Entry 8DLS (electron microscopy, 2.66 A resolution); this record covers chains H and L of the 3 polymer chains in the assembly.

== Chain H ==
Molecule: Fab 4A8 heavy chain
Organism: Homo sapiens
Notes: antibody fragment or engineered binder
Amino-acid sequence (258 residues; each row starts with the number of its first residue):
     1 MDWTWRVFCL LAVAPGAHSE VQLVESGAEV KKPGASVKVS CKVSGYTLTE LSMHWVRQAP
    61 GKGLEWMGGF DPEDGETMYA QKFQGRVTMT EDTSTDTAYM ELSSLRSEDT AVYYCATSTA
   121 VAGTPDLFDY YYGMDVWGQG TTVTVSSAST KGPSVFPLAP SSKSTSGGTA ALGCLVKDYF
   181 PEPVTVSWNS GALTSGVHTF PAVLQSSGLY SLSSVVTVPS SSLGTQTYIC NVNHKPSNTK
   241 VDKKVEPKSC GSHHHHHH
Disordered / not traced: 1-19, 148-258
Disulfides: Cys41-Cys115

== Chain L ==
Molecule: Fab 4A8 light chain
Organism: Homo sapiens
Notes: antibody fragment or engineered binder
Amino-acid sequence (238 residues; numbered 1 to 238; the number before each row is that of its first residue):
     1 MVLQTQVFIS LLLWISGAYG EIVMTQSPLS SPVTLGQPAS ISCRSSQSLV HSDGNTYLSW
    61 LQQRPGQPPR LLIYKISNRF SGVPDRFSGS GAGTDFTLKI SRVEAEDVGV YYCTQATQFP
   121 YTFGQGTKVD IKGQPKANPT VTLFPPSSEE LQANKATLVC LISDFYPGAV TVAWKADGSP
   181 VKAGVETTKP SKQSNNKYAA SSYLSLTPEQ WKSHRSYSCQ VTHEGSTVEK TVAPTECS
Disordered / not traced: 1-20, 133-238
Disulfides: Cys43-Cys113

== Chain H / chain L interface ==
Pairs across the interface (31):
  Glu20(H) with Ser81(L)
  His54(H) with Tyr121(L)
  Gln58(H) with Gln63(L)
  Leu64(H) with Pro69(L), hydrophobic; Phe123(L), hydrophobic
  Trp66(H) with Phe119(L), hydrophobic; Pro120(L), hydrophobic; Tyr121(L); Phe123(L), hydrophobic
  Asp71(H) with Phe119(L)
  Met78(H) with Phe119(L), hydrophobic
  Tyr114(H) with Gln63(L); Pro68(L), hydrophobic; Pro69(L)
  Tyr130(H) with Tyr57(L), hydrogen bond (backbone-side chain)
  Tyr131(H) with Tyr57(L), hydrophobic; Tyr74(L); Lys75(L)
  Tyr132(H) with His51(L); Tyr57(L); Ala116(L); Tyr121(L)
  Gly133(H) with Ala116(L)
  Met134(H) with Leu61(L); Tyr121(L), hydrophobic
  Asp135(H) with Leu71(L)
  Trp137(H) with Leu61(L), hydrophobic; Pro69(L); Phe123(L), hydrophobic
  Gly138(H) with Pro68(L)
  Gln139(H) with Pro68(L)
Interface residues without a listed pair, chain H (22 interface residues in all): Val56, Gly63, Phe70, Asp129, Val136
Interface residues without a listed pair, chain L (19 interface residues in all): Asp53, Gln67, Phe80, Tyr112

== Summary ==
22 residues of chain H face 19 of chain L across their interface, with 1 hydrogen bond. The hydrogen-bonded
pair is Tyr130(H)-Tyr57(L).
Chain H is Fab 4A8 heavy chain and chain L is Fab 4A8 light chain, both from Homo sapiens; the structure,
Cryo-EM structure of SARS-CoV-2 Gamma (P.1) spike protein in complex with Fab 4A8 (focused refinement of ...,
was determined by electron microscopy together with 8DLJ, 8DLK, 8DLM, 8DLN, 8DLP, 8DLQ and 6 further entries
from the same study.
